Entry 9MLZ (electron microscopy, 2.19 A resolution); this record covers chains B and C of the 4 polymer chains in the assembly.

# Chain B
Name: Nitrogenase molybdenum-iron protein beta chain
Organism: Azotobacter vinelandii
Notes: EC 1.18.6.1
UniProtKB: P07329 (NIFK_AZOVI); residue numbers follow UniProt; this construct covers 1-523
Amino-acid sequence (523 residues; numbered 1 to 523; the number before each row is that of its first residue):
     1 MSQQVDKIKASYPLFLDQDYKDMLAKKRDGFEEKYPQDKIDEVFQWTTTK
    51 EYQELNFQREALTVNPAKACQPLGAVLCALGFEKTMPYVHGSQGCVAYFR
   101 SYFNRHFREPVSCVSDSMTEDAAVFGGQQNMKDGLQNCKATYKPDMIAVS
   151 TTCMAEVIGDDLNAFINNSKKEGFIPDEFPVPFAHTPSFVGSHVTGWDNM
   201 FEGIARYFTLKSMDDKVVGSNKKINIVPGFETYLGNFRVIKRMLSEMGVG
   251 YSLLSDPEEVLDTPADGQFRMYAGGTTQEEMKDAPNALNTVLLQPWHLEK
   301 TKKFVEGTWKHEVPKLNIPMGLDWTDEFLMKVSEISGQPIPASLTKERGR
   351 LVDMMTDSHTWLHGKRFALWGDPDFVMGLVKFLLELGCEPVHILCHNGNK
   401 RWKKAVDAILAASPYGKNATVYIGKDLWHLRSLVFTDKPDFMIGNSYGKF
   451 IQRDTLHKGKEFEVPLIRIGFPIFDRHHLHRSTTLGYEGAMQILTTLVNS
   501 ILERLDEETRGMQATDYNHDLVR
Not modelled in the structure: 1
Bound ions: fe(8)-S(7) cluster Fe: Cys70, Cys95, Cys153, Ser188 (shared with 3 residues of chain A); Fe ion site 1: Arg108, Glu109 (shared with 2 residues of chain D); Fe ion site 2: Asp353, Asp357 (shared with 2 residues of chain D)
Small-molecule neighbours: fe(8)-S(7) cluster (CLF): Cys70, Pro72, Ser92, Gly94, Cys95, Tyr98, Phe99, Thr152, Cys153, Ser188
Swiss-Prot annotation at these positions:
  - binding site ([8Fe-7S] cluster): Cys70, Cys95, Cys153, Ser188

# Chain C
Name: Nitrogenase molybdenum-iron protein alpha chain
Organism: Azotobacter vinelandii
Notes: EC 1.18.6.1
UniProtKB: P07328 (NIFD_AZOVI); residue numbers follow UniProt; this construct covers 1-492
Amino-acid sequence (492 residues; row label = number of the first residue in the row):
     1 MTGMSREEVESLIQEVLEVYPEKARKDRNKHLAVNDPAVTQSKKCIISNK
    51 KSQPGLMTIRGCAYAGSKGVVWGPIKDMIHISHGPVGCGQYSRAGRRNYY
   101 IGTTGVNAFVTMNFTSDFQEKDIVFGGDKKLAKLIDEVETLFPLNKGISV
   151 QSECPIGLIGDDIESVSKVKGAELSKTIVPVRCEGFRGVSQSLGHHIAND
   201 AVRDWVLGKRDEDTTFASTPYDVAIIGDYNIGGDAWSSRILLEEMGLRCV
   251 AQWSGDGSISEIELTPKVKLNLVHCYRSMNYISRHMEEKYGIPWMEYNFF
   301 GPTKTIESLRAIAAKFDESIQKKCEEVIAKYKPEWEAVVAKYRPRLEGKR
   351 VMLYIGGLRPRHVIGAYEDLGMEVVGTGYEFAHNDDYDRTMKEMGDSTLL
   401 YDDVTGYEFEEFVKRIKPDLIGSGIKEKFIFQKMGIPFREMHSWDYSGPY
   451 HGFDGFAIFARDMDMTLNNPCWKKLQAPWEASEGAEKVAASA
Not modelled in the structure: 1-3, 481-492
Bound ions: fe(8)-S(7) cluster Fe: Cys62, Cys88, Cys154 (shared with 4 residues of chain D); Fe ion: Cys275 (together with 3-hydroxy-3-carboxy-adipic acid)
Small-molecule neighbours:
  - fe(8)-S(7) cluster (CLF): Cys62, Tyr64, Pro85, Gly87, Cys88, Tyr91, Glu153, Cys154, Glu184, Gly185
  - 3-hydroxy-3-carboxy-adipic acid (HCA): Ala65, Gly95, Arg96, Gln191, Gly424, Ile425, Lys426, Glu440, His442
  - ICS (iron-sulfur-molybdenum cluster with interstitial carbon): Val70, Arg96, His195, Tyr229, Ile231, Cys275, Arg277, Ser278, Ile355, Gly356, Gly357, Leu358, Arg359, Pro360, Phe381, Met441, His442
Swiss-Prot annotation at these positions:
  - binding site ([8Fe-7S] cluster): Cys62, Cys88, Cys154
  - binding site ([7Fe-Mo-9S-C-homocitryl] cluster): Cys275, His442
  - mutagenesis: His195 (H195Q: No nitrogenase activity)

# How chain B and chain C interact
Pairs across the interface (47):
  Leu322(B) with Lys474(C)
  Asp323(B) with Lys474(C), salt bridge
  Asp326(B) with Pro478(C); Trp479(C)
  Met330(B) with Pro478(C)
  Ile340(B) with Trp479(C), hydrophobic
  Thr345(B) with Trp479(C), hydrogen bond; Glu480(C)
  Arg348(B) with Lys474(C), hydrogen bond (side chain-backbone); Leu475(C); Gln476(C); Ala477(C); Pro478(C); Trp479(C)
  Val352(B) with Lys474(C); Leu475(C), hydrophobic
  Asp353(B) with Lys433(C), salt bridge
  Thr356(B) with Gln432(C), hydrogen bond (backbone-side chain); Cys471(C); Trp472(C)
  Asp357(B) with Phe429(C); Gln432(C), hydrogen bond
  His359(B) with Thr466(C), hydrogen bond; Asn469(C)
  Thr360(B) with Arg439(C); Met465(C)
  Trp361(B) with Tyr446(C), hydrophobic
  His363(B) with Met465(C)
  Glu385(B) with Pro470(C)
  Tyr415(B) with Asn468(C); Pro470(C)
  Tyr487(B) with Trp479(C)
  Met512(B) with Thr103(C); Thr104(C)
  Gln513(B) with Gly102(C); Thr103(C), hydrogen bond; Asn107(C)
  Tyr517(B) with Tyr99(C); Tyr100(C)
  Asn518(B) with Arg97(C); Tyr99(C), hydrogen bond
  Asp520(B) with Arg97(C), salt bridge; Tyr99(C), hydrogen bond
  Leu521(B) with Arg93(C); Ala94(C), hydrophobic
  Val522(B) with Tyr446(C)
  Arg523(B) with Tyr446(C)
Other interface residues (no listed pair), chain B (29 interface residues in all): Leu384, Gly387, Asp516
Other interface residues (no listed pair), chain C (31 interface residues in all): Ile101, Trp236, Lys428

# Summary
29 residues of chain B and 31 residues of chain C are in contact, with 8 hydrogen bonds and 3 salt bridges.
Among the polar pairs are Asp323(B)-Lys474(C), Asp353(B)-Lys433(C) and Asp520(B)-Arg97(C). Ligands of chain B:
fe(8)-S(7) cluster.
Chain B is Nitrogenase molybdenum-iron protein beta chain and chain C is Nitrogenase molybdenum-iron protein
alpha chain, both from Azotobacter vinelandii; the structure, Azotobacter vinelandii Reduced MoFeP (C2
symmetry) obtained using the SPT Labtech chameleon of 5 mM sodium ..., was determined by electron microscopy
together with 9CQM, 9CQN, 9CQO, 9CQP, 9CQQ, 9CQR and 12 further entries from the same study.
